PDB entry 1VUB | X-ray diffraction, 2.60 A resolution | chains A and B

# Chain A (and B)
Name: CCDB
From: Escherichia coli
Notes: chain B of this document is another copy of the same molecule, construct and numbering; everything in this record applies to it too
Reference sequence: P62554 (CCDB_ECOLI); residue numbers follow UniProt; this construct covers 1-101
Chain sequence (101 residues; numbered 1 to 101; the number before each row is that of its first residue):
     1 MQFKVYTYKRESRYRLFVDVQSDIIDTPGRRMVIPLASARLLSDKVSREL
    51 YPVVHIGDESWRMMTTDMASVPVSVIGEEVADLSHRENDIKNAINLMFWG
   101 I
Unresolved in the structure: 9-14 (chain B: fully traced)
UniProt features mapped onto this chain:
  - mutagenesis: Gln21 (Q21L/S/Y: No phenotype), Trp61 (W61L/Q/S/Y: No phenotype), Trp99 to Ile101 (Loss of toxicity, no decrease in protein stability. Still represses ccdAB operon, still forms complex with CcdA), Trp99 (W99L/Q/S/Y: Loss of toxicity), Gly100 (G100E/R: Loss of toxicity, no decrease in protein stability. Still represses ccdAB operon, still forms complex with CcdA), Ile101 (I101R: Loss of toxicity)

# How chain A and chain B interact
Residue-residue contacts (45):
  Gln2(A) with Phe98(B), hydrogen bond (side chain-backbone); Trp99(B)
  Phe3(A) with Trp99(B), hydrophobic
  Val20(A) with Phe98(B)
  Gln21(A) with Met97(B)
  Ser22(A) with Met97(B), hydrogen bond (backbone-backbone); Phe98(B), hydrogen bond (backbone-backbone); Gly100(B)
  Ile24(A) with Gly100(B)
  Ile25(A) with Leu50(B), hydrophobic; Leu96(B)
  Thr27(A) with Thr66(B)
  Arg30(A) with Asp67(B)
  Met32(A) with Thr66(B); Met68(B); Met97(B), hydrophobic
  Leu50(A) with Ile25(B), hydrophobic
  Thr66(A) with Thr27(B); Met32(B); Ser70(B), hydrogen bond (backbone-side chain)
  Asp67(A) with Arg30(B)
  Met68(A) with Met32(B); Ser70(B); Phe98(B), hydrophobic
  Ser70(A) with Thr66(B), hydrogen bond (side chain-backbone); Met68(B)
  Lys91(A) with Trp99(B)
  Asn95(A) with Trp99(B)
  Leu96(A) with Ile25(B)
  Met97(A) with Gln21(B); Ser22(B), hydrogen bond (backbone-backbone); Met32(B), hydrophobic
  Phe98(A) with Gln2(B), hydrogen bond (backbone-side chain); Val20(B); Ser22(B), hydrogen bond (backbone-backbone); Met32(B), hydrophobic; Met68(B), hydrophobic; Phe98(B), hydrophobic
  Trp99(A) with Gln2(B); Phe3(B), hydrophobic; Lys91(B); Ile94(B), hydrophobic; Asn95(B)
  Gly100(A) with Ser22(B); Ile24(B)
Other interface residues (no listed pair), chain A (26 interface residues in all): Tyr51, Thr65, Ala69, Ile94
Other interface residues (no listed pair), chain B (26 interface residues in all): Tyr51, Thr65, Ala69

# Overview
Chain A and chain B each contribute 26 residues to their interface, with 8 hydrogen bonds. Among the polar
pairs are Gln2(A)-Phe98(B), Thr66(A)-Ser70(B) and Ser22(A)-Met97(B). Curated annotation (UniProt) lists 5
mutagenesis sites on chain A.
Both chains are CCDB (Escherichia coli). Entry 1VUB (Ccdb, a topoisomerase poison from E. coli) was determined
by X-ray diffraction (same publication as 4VUB, 2VUB and 3VUB).
